Entry 1BBJ (X-ray diffraction, 3.10 A resolution); this record covers chains L and H.

== Chain L ==
Molecule: IGG4-kappa B72.3 fab (light chain)
From: Mus musculus, Homo sapiens
Notes: antibody fragment or engineered binder
Sequence (211 residues; each row starts with the number of its first residue):
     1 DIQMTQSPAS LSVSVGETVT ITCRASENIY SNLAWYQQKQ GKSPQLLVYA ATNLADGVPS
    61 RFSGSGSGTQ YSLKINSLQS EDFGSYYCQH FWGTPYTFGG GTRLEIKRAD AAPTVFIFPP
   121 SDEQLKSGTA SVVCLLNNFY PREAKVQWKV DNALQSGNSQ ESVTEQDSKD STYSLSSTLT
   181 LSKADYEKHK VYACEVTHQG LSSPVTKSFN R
Construct notes: conflict Gln-3 (Glu158 in 11692743), Met-4 (Leu159 in 11692743), Leu-11 (Gln166 in 11692743), 26 further conflict positions vs the reference (11692743) not listed
Disulfide bonds: Cys-23/Cys-88, Cys-134/Cys-194

== Chain H ==
Molecule: IGG4-kappa B72.3 fab (heavy chain)
From: Mus musculus, Homo sapiens
UniProt: P01861 (GC4_HUMAN); residues 115-212 here correspond to UniProt positions 1-98 (UniProt number = residue number - 114)
Sequence (212 residues; numbered 1 to 212; the number before each row is that of its first residue):
     1 EVQLQQSDAE LVKPGASVKI SCKASGYTFT DHAIHWAKQK PEQGLEWIGY ISPGNDDIKY
    61 NEKFKGKATL TADKSSSTAY MQLNSLTSED SAVYFCKRSY YGHWGQGTTL TVSSASTKGP
   121 SVFPLAPCSR STSESTAALG CLVKDYFPEP VTVSWNSGAL TSGVHTFPAV LQSSGLYSLS
   181 SVVTVPSSSL GTKTYTCNVD HKPSNTKVDK RV
Modified positions: Glu-1 (pyroglutamic acid; PCA)
Disulfide bonds: Cys-22/Cys-96, Cys-141/Cys-197

== Interface between chain L and chain H ==
Contacting residue pairs - 67 pairs, chain L then chain H:
  Asp-1(L) with Glu-62(H)
  Asn-32(L) with Tyr-101(H)
  Leu-33(L) with Tyr-101(H)
  Ala-34(L) with Tyr-101(H), hydrophobic
  Tyr-36(L) with Lys-97(H); Trp-104(H)
  Gln-38(L) with Gln-39(H), hydrogen bond
  Lys-42(L) with Gln-106(H), hydrogen bond (side chain-backbone)
  Ser-43(L) with Phe-95(H); Gly-105(H), hydrogen bond (side chain-backbone); Gln-106(H)
  Pro-44(L) with Trp-104(H)
  Leu-46(L) with Tyr-101(H), hydrophobic
  Tyr-49(L) with Tyr-101(H), hydrophobic
  Ala-50(L) with Tyr-101(H), hydrogen bond (backbone-side chain)
  Tyr-87(L) with Gln-39(H), hydrogen bond; Gln-43(H), hydrogen bond (side chain-backbone); Leu-45(H)
  Phe-91(L) with Lys-97(H); Tyr-100(H); Tyr-101(H), hydrophobic
  Thr-94(L) with Trp-47(H); Lys-59(H)
  Pro-95(L) with Trp-47(H), hydrophobic
  Tyr-96(L) with Trp-47(H); Tyr-100(H), hydrogen bond
  Phe-98(L) with Leu-45(H); Trp-104(H), hydrophobic
  Arg-103(L) with Glu-42(H), hydrogen bond (side chain-backbone); Gln-43(H)
  Val-115(L) with Ser-133(H)
  Phe-116(L) with Thr-136(H); Ala-137(H); Ala-138(H)
  Phe-118(L) with Leu-125(H); Ala-126(H); Pro-127(H), hydrophobic; Ala-138(H)
  Pro-119(L) with Ala-126(H)
  Ser-121(L) with Phe-123(H); Pro-124(H)
  Glu-123(L) with Phe-123(H); Lys-210(H), salt bridge
  Gln-124(L) with Phe-123(H); Lys-144(H)
  Thr-129(L) with Lys-144(H)
  Ser-131(L) with Lys-144(H)
  Leu-135(L) with Phe-167(H), hydrophobic; Val-182(H), hydrophobic
  Asn-137(L) with His-165(H), hydrogen bond; Thr-184(H)
  Asn-138(L) with His-165(H)
  Gln-160(L) with Val-170(H); Leu-171(H), hydrogen bond (side chain-backbone); Gln-172(H)
  Ser-162(L) with Phe-167(H); Pro-168(H), hydrogen bond (side chain-backbone)
  Val-163(L) with Pro-168(H)
  Thr-164(L) with Thr-166(H)
  Ser-174(L) with His-165(H), hydrogen bond; Phe-167(H)
  Leu-175(L) with Phe-167(H)
  Ser-176(L) with Phe-167(H); Ser-180(H)
  Thr-180(L) with Lys-144(H)
  Lys-207(L) with Thr-132(H), hydrogen bond (side chain-backbone); Ser-133(H), hydrogen bond
Other interface residues (no listed pair), chain L (47 interface residues in all): Gln-45, Gln-89, Ile-117, Ser-127, Val-133, Thr-178, Phe-209
Other interface residues (no listed pair), chain H (47 interface residues in all): His-35, Ala-37, Gly-44, Glu-46, Asn-61, His-103, Val-122, Cys-128, Leu-139, Leu-142, Ser-178

== Overview ==
Chain L and chain H each contribute 47 residues to their interface, with 14 hydrogen bonds and 1 salt bridge.
Polar pairs include Glu-123(L)/Lys-210(H), Gln-38(L)/Gln-39(H) and Lys-42(L)/Gln-106(H).
Chain L is IGG4-kappa B72.3 fab (light chain) and chain H is IGG4-kappa B72.3 fab (heavy chain), both from Mus
musculus, Homo sapiens; the structure, Crystal structure of a chimeric fab' fragment of an antibody binding
tumour cells, was determined by X-ray diffraction.
